PDB entry 9ITL | electron microscopy, 3.31 A resolution | chains T and J of the 26 polymer chains in the assembly

Chain T:
Name: ATP synthase subunit a
From: Chloroflexus aurantiacus J-10-fl
Reference sequence: A9WGT0 (A9WGT0_CHLAA); residues 1-312 here = UniProt positions 1-312
Sequence (312 residues; each row starts with the number of its first residue):
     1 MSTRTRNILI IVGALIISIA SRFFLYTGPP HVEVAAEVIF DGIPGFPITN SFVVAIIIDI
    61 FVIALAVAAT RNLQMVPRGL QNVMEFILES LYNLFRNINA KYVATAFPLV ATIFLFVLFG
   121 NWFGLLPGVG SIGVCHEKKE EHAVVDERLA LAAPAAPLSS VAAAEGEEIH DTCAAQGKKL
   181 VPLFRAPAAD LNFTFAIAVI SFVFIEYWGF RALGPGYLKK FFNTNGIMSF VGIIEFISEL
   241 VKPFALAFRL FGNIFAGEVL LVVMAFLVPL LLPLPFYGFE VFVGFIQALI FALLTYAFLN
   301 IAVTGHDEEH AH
Disordered / not traced: 1-30, 136-176, 305-312

Chain J:
Name: ATP synthase subunit c
From: Chloroflexus aurantiacus J-10-fl
Reference sequence: A9WGS9 (ATPL_CHLAA); residues 1-76 here = UniProt positions 1-76
Sequence (76 residues; each row starts with the number of its first residue):
     1 MEGLNLVATA LAVGLGAIGP GVGIGIIVSG AVQAIGRNPE IENRVVTYMF IGIAFTEALA
    61 IFGLVIAFLI GFGVLQ
Disordered / not traced: 1, 74-76

Chain T / chain J interface:
Residue-residue contacts (16; chain T residue first):
  V34(T) - F72(J)  hydrophobic
  N97(T) - N43(J)
  I98(T) - T47(J)
  V241(T) - F62(J)  hydrophobic
  F248(T) - I61(J)
  F248(T) - V65(J)  hydrophobic
  R249(T) - A54(J)  hydrogen bond (side chain-backbone)
  R249(T) - A58(J)
  R249(T) - I61(J)
  G252(T) - I61(J)
  N253(T) - I61(J)
  F255(T) - F68(J)  hydrophobic
  L293(T) - F50(J)  hydrophobic
  L294(T) - A54(J)  hydrophobic
  A297(T) - I51(J)  hydrophobic
  F298(T) - F55(J)  hydrophobic
Interface residues without a listed pair, chain T (15 interface residues in all): A36, A245

Overview:
The interface between chain T and chain J involves 15 residues on one side and 12 on the other; the contacts
include 1 hydrogen bond. The hydrogen-bonded pair is R249(T)-A54(J).
Chain T is ATP synthase subunit a and chain J is ATP synthase subunit c, both from Chloroflexus aurantiacus
J-10-fl; the structure, Chloroflexus aurantiacus ATP synthase, state 3, was determined by electron microscopy
together with 9ITJ, 9ITK, 9ITM, 9ITN, 9ITO, 9ITP and 11 further entries from the same study.
